PDB entry 4ZH3 | X-ray diffraction, 4.08 A resolution (low resolution: residue-level contacts below are approximate; hydrogen-bond / salt-bridge calls are withheld) | chains D and E of the 6 polymer chains in the assembly

== Chain D ==
Protein: DNA-directed RNA polymerase subunit beta'
Source organism: Escherichia coli (strain K12)
Notes: EC 2.7.7.6
UniProt: P0A8T7 (RPOC_ECOLI); numbering as in UniProt (aligned over 1-1407)
Sequence (1407 residues; numbered 1 to 1407; the number before each row is that of its first residue):
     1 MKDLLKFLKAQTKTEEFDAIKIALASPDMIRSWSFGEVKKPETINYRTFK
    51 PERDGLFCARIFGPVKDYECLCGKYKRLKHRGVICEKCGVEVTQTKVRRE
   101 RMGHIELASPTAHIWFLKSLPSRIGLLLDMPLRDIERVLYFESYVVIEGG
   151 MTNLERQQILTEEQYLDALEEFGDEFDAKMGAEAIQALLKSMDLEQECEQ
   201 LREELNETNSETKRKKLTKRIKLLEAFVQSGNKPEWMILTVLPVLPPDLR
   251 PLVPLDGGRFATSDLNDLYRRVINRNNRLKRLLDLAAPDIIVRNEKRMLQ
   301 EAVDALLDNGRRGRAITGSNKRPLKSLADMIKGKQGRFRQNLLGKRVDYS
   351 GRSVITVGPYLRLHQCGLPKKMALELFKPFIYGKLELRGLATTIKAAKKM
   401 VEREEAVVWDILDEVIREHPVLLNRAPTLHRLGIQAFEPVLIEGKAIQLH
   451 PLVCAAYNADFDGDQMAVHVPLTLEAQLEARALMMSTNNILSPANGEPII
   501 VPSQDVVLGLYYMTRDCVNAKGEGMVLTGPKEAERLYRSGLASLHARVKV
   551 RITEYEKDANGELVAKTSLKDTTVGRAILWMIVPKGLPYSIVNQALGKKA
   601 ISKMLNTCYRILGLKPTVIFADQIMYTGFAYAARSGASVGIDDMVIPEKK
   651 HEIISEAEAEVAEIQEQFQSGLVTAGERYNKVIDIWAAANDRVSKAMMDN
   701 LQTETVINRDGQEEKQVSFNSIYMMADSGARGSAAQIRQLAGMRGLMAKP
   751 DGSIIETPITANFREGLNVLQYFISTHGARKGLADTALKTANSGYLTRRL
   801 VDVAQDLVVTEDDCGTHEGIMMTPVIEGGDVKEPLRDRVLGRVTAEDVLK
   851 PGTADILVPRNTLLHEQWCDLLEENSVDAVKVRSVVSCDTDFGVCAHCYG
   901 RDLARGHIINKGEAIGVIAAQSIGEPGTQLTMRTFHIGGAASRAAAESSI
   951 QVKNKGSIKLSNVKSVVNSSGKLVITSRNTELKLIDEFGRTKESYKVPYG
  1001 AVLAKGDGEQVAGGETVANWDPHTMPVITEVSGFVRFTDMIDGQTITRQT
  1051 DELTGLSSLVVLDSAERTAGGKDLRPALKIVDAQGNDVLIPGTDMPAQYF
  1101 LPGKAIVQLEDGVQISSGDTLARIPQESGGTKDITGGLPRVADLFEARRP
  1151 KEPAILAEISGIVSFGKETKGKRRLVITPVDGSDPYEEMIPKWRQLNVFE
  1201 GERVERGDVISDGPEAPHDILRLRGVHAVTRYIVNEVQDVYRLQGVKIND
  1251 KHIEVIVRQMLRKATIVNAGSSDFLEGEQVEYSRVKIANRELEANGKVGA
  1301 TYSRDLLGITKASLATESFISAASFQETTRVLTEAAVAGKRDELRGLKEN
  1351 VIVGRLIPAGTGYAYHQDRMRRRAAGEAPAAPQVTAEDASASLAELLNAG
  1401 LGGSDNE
Disordered / not traced: 1-7, 330-344, 932-1134, 1377-1407
Ion coordination: Zn2+ site 1: C70, C72, C85; Zn2+ site 2: C814, C888, C895, C898
Small-molecule neighbours:
  - CBRH16-Br (4OD; N'-(3-bromophenyl)-4-fluoro-N-hydroxy-3-(trifluoromethyl)benzenecarboximidamide): K749, P750, I755, L770, F773, I774, H777
  - Mg2+ (MG): D460, D462, D464
UniProt features mapped onto this chain:
  - binding site (Zn(2+)): C70, C72, C85, C88, C814, C888, C895, C898
  - binding site (Mg(2+)): D460, D462, D464
  - modified residue: K983 (N6-acetyllysine)
  - mutagenesis: Q504 (Q504P: Resistant to antibiotics salinamide A and B), N690 (N690D: Resistant to antibiotics salinamide A and B), M697 (M697V: Resistant to antibiotics salinamide A and B), A735 (A735T: Resistant to antibiotics salinamide A and B), R738 (R738C/H/P/S: Resistant to antibiotics salinamide A and B), A748 (A748E: Resistant to antibiotics salinamide A and B), P758 (P758S/T: Resistant to antibiotics salinamide A and B), F763 (F763C: Resistant to antibiotics salinamide A and B), S775 (S775A: Resistant to antibiotics salinamide A and B), A779 (A779T/V: Resistant to antibiotics salinamide A and B), R780 (R780C: Resistant to antibiotics salinamide A and B), G782 (G782A/C: Resistant to antibiotics salinamide A and B), 1 further mutagenesis entry in UniProt

== Chain E ==
Protein: DNA-directed RNA polymerase subunit omega
Source organism: Escherichia coli (strain K12)
Notes: EC 2.7.7.6
UniProt: P0A800 (RPOZ_ECOLI); residue numbers follow UniProt; this construct covers 1-91
Sequence (91 residues; numbered 1 to 91; the number before each row is that of its first residue):
     1 MARVTVQDAVEKIGNRFDLVLVAARRARQMQVGGKDPLVPEENDKTTVIA
    51 LREIEEGLINNQILDVRERQEQQEQEAAELQAVTAIAEGRR
Disordered / not traced: 1, 91

== How chain D and chain E interact ==
Pairs across the interface (54):
  H364(D) - V4(E)
  E414(D) - K45(E)
  V415(D) - K45(E)
  I416(D) - K45(E)
  R417(D) - E42(E)
  R417(D) - N43(E)
  R417(D) - D44(E)
  R417(D) - K45(E)
  E418(D) - A2(E)
  E418(D) - D44(E)
  E418(D) - K45(E)
  E418(D) - V48(E)
  E438(D) - A2(E)
  L474(D) - A27(E)
  L474(D) - R28(E)
  L474(D) - Q31(E)
  E475(D) - A24(E)
  E475(D) - R28(E)
  L478(D) - V20(E)
  L478(D) - A23(E)
  L478(D) - A24(E)
  L478(D) - T47(E)
  L478(D) - L51(E)
  E479(D) - V20(E)
  R481(D) - R3(E)
  R481(D) - L51(E)
  A482(D) - R16(E)
  A482(D) - V20(E)
  L483(D) - F17(E)
  T487(D) - V4(E)
  N488(D) - T5(E)
  N488(D) - V6(E)
  N488(D) - R16(E)
  N489(D) - R16(E)
  L614(D) - T5(E)
  L614(D) - Q7(E)
  K615(D) - T5(E)
  K615(D) - Q7(E)
  K615(D) - D8(E)
  L903(D) - R16(E)
  R905(D) - V10(E)
  R905(D) - G14(E)
  R905(D) - R16(E)
  H907(D) - E11(E)
  N910(D) - G14(E)
  N910(D) - N15(E)
  N910(D) - R16(E)
  K911(D) - N15(E)
  K911(D) - F17(E)
  G912(D) - F17(E)
  E913(D) - F17(E)
  G1360(D) - F17(E)
  T1361(D) - L21(E)
  A1364(D) - L21(E)
Interface residues without a listed pair, chain D (35 interface residues in all): H419, T473, Q477, M485, V618, A904
Interface residues without a listed pair, chain E (29 interface residues in all): L19, T46

== Overview ==
35 residues of chain D face 29 of chain E across their interface. Ligands of chain D: Mg2+ and CBRH16-Br.
C70(D), C72(D) and C85(D) form the Zn2+ site 1. From UniProt: 8 Zn2+-binding residues, 3 Mg2+-binding residues
and 13 mutagenesis sites on chain D.
Chain D is DNA-directed RNA polymerase subunit beta' and chain E is DNA-directed RNA polymerase subunit omega,
both from Escherichia coli (strain K12); the structure, Crystal structure of Escherichia coli RNA polymerase
in complex with CBRH16-Br, was determined by X-ray diffraction, deposited together with 4ZH2 and 4ZH4.
